9J6Z - chains c and p of the 7 polymer chains in the assembly; structure by electron microscopy, 3.02 A resolution.

== Chain c (and p) ==
Name: Capsid protein
From: Adeno-associated virus - 8
Notes: chain p of this document is another copy of the same molecule, construct and numbering; everything in this record applies to it too
UniProtKB: Q8JQF8 (Q8JQF8_9VIRU); residue numbers follow UniProt; this construct covers 1-738
Amino-acid sequence (738 residues; row label = number of the first residue in the row):
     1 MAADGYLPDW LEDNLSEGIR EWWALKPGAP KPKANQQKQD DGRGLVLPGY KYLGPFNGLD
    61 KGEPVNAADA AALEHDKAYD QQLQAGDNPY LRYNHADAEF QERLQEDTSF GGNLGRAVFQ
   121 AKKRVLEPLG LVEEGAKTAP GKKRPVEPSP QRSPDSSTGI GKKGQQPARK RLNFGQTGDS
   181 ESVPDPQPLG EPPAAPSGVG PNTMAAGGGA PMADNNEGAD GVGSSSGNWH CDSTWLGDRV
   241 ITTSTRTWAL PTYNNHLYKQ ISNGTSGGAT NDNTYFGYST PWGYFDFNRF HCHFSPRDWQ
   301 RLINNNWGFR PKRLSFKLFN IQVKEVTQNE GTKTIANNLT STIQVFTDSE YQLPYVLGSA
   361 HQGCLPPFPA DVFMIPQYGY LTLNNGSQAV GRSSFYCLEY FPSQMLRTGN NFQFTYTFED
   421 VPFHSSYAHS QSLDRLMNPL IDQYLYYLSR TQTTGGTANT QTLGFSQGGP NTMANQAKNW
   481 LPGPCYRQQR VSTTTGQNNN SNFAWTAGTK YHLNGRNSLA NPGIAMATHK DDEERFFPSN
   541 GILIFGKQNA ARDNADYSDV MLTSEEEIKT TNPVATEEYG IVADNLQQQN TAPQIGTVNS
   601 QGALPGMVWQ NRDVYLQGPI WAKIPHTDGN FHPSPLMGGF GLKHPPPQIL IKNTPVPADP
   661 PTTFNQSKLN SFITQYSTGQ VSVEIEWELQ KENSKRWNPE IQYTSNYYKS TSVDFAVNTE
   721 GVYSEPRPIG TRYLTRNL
Not modelled in the structure: 1-234, 243-297, 314-416, 454-459, 486-525, 534-563, 623-626, 636-637, 646-684, 706-727 (chain p: 1-252, 267-268, 283-347, 363-376, 403-420, 426-482, 490-503, 527-537, 545-596, 616-617, 646-662, 671-738)

== Chain c / chain p interface ==
Residue-residue contacts (34):
  Pro484(c) - Leu604(p)  hydrophobic
  Pro484(c) - Pro605(p)
  Cys485(c) - Leu604(p)
  Ser600(c) - Gln601(p)  hydrogen bond
  Gln601(c) - Leu604(p)
  Gly602(c) - Gln601(p)
  Gly602(c) - Gly602(p)
  Gly602(c) - Ala603(p)
  Ala603(c) - Ala603(p)  hydrogen bond (backbone-backbone)
  Trp609(c) - Pro605(p)
  Thr627(c) - Val608(p)
  Thr627(c) - Trp609(p)
  Thr627(c) - Gln610(p)
  Asp628(c) - Ser425(p)
  Asp628(c) - Trp609(p)
  Asp628(c) - Gln610(p)  hydrogen bond (backbone-side chain)
  Asp628(c) - Asn611(p)  hydrogen bond (side chain-backbone)
  Asp628(c) - His632(p)
  Gly629(c) - Val608(p)
  Gly629(c) - Trp609(p)  hydrogen bond (backbone-backbone)
  Gly629(c) - His632(p)
  Asn630(c) - Met607(p)
  Asn630(c) - Val608(p)
  Asn630(c) - Trp609(p)
  Phe631(c) - Ala603(p)  hydrophobic
  Phe631(c) - Leu604(p)
  Phe631(c) - Pro605(p)
  Phe631(c) - Gly606(p)  hydrogen bond (backbone-backbone)
  Phe631(c) - Met607(p)  hydrogen bond (backbone-backbone)
  Phe631(c) - Trp609(p)
  Phe631(c) - Phe631(p)  hydrophobic
  His632(c) - Pro605(p)
  His632(c) - Gly606(p)  hydrogen bond (backbone-backbone)
  Ser634(c) - Gly606(p)
Other interface residues (no listed pair), chain p (16 interface residues in all): Phe423, Val598

== Summary ==
14 residues of chain c face 16 of chain p across their interface; the contacts include 8 hydrogen bonds. Among
the polar pairs are Ser600(c)-Gln601(p), Asp628(c)-Gln610(p) and Asp628(c)-Asn611(p).
Chain c and chain p are both Capsid protein (Adeno-associated virus - 8); the structure, Structure of AAV8 in
complex with its receptor, was determined by electron microscopy together with 9J7K and 9J7L from the same
study.
